PDB entry 1GM5 | X-ray diffraction, 3.24 A resolution | chains A and X of the 4 polymer chains in the assembly

# Chain A
Protein: RECG
Source organism: Thermotoga maritima
UniProtKB: Q9WY48 (Q9WY48); residue numbers follow UniProt; this construct covers 1-780
Amino-acid sequence (780 residues; each row starts with the number of its first residue):
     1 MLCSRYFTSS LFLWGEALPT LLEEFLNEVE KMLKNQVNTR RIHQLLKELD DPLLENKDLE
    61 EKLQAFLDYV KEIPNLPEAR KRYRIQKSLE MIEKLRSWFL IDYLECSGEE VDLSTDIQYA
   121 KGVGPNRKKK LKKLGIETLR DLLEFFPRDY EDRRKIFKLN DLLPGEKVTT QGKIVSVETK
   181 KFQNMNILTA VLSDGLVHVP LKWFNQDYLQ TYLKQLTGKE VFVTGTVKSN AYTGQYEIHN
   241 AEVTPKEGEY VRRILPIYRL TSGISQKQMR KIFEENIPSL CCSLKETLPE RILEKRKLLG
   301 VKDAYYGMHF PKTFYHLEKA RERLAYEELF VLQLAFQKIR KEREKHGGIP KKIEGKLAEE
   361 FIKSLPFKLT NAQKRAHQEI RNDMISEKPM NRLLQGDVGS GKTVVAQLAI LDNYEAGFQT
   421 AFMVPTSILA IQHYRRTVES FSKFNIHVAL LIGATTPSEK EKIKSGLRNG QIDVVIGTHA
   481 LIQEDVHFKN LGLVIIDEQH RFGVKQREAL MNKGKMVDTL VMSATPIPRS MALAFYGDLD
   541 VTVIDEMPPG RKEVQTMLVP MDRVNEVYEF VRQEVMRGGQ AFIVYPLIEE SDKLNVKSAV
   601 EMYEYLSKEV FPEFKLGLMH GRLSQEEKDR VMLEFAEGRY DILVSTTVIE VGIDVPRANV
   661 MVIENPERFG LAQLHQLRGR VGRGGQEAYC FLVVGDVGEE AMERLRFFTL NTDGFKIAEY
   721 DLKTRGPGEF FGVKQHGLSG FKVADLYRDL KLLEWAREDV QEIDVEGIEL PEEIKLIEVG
Not modelled in the structure: 1-6, 503-507, 589-596, 612-614, 730-733, 756-780
UniProt features mapped onto this chain:
  - motif: Asp497 to His500 (DEAH box)
  - binding site (ATP): Phe367, Leu369, Gly399, Ser400, Gly401, Lys402, Thr403, Arg436
Disulfide bonds: Cys106-Cys282
From the paper describing this entry:
  - binding site for the 20-nt DNA strand (chain X): Phe204, Arg259 to Gln266
  - binding site for the 20-nt DNA strand: Tyr208

# Chain X
Molecule: 20-nt DNA strand
Sequence (20 nucleotides; each row starts with the number of its first residue):
     1 CAGCTCCATG ATCATTGGCA
Not modelled in the structure: 13-20

# Interface between chain A and chain X
Pairs across the interface (14; chain A residue first):
  Arg148(A) with DC6(X), phosphate contact; DC7(X), salt bridge to the phosphate
  Lys180(A) with DA11(X), base contact
  Phe182(A) with DA11(X), sugar contact
  Met185(A) with DA11(X), phosphate contact
  Ile187(A) with DA11(X), base contact
  Lys202(A) with DA11(X), base contact
  Phe204(A) with DG10(X), stacking on the base
  Asn205(A) with DG10(X), base contact
  Glu237(A) with DA11(X), hydrogen bond to the base
  Arg259(A) with DC6(X), phosphate contact
  Leu260(A) with DC6(X), hydrogen bond to the phosphate
  Thr261(A) with DT5(X), hydrogen bond to the phosphate
  Ser262(A) with DT5(X), phosphate contact
Interface residues without a listed pair, chain A (14 interface residues in all): Asn240
Interface residues without a listed pair, chain X (6 interface residues in all): DT12

# Overview
Chain A and chain X form an interface of 14 and 6 residues respectively, with 3 hydrogen bonds, 1 salt bridge
and 1 aromatic stacking contact. Among the polar pairs are Glu237(A)-DA11(X), Leu260(A)-DC6(X) and
Thr261(A)-DT5(X). From the paper: a binding site for the 20-nt DNA strand (chain X) at Phe204(A) and
Arg259(A); a binding site for the 20-nt DNA strand at Tyr208(A).
Here chain A is RECG (Thermotoga maritima) and chain X is a 20-nt DNA strand. Entry 1GM5 (Structure of RecG
bound to three-way DNA junction) was determined by X-ray diffraction.
